Entry 3U9Y (X-ray diffraction, 2.30 A resolution); this record covers chain A.

== Chain A ==
Protein: Tankyrase-2
From: Homo sapiens
Notes: EC 2.4.2.30; fragment: C-terminal fragment
Reference sequence: Q9H2K2 (TNKS2_HUMAN); residues 946-1162 here = UniProt positions 946-1162
Sequence (240 residues; row label = number of the first residue in the row):
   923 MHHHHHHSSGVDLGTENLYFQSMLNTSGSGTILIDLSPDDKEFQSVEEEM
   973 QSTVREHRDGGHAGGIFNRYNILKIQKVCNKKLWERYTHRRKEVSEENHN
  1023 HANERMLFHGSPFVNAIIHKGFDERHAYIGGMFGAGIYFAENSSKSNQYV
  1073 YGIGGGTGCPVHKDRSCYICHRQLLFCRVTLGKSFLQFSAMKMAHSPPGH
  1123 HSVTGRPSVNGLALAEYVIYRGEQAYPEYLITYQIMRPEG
Not modelled in the structure: 923-951, 1114-1115, 1162
Construct notes: expression tag (923-945)
Metal / ion sites: Zn2+: C1081, H1084, C1089, C1092
Residues lining bound ligands: Olaparib (09L; 4-(3-{[4-(cyclopropylcarbonyl)piperazin-1-yl]carbonyl}-4-fluorobenzyl)phthalazin-1(2H)-one): F1030, H1031, G1032, S1033, F1035, A1038, I1039, G1043, F1044, D1045, H1048, A1049, Y1050, G1058, I1059, Y1060, F1061, A1062, K1067, S1068, Y1071, I1075, E1138
UniProt features mapped onto this chain:
  - binding site (Zn(2+)): C1081, H1084, C1089, C1092
  - mutagenesis: M1054 (M1054V: Loss of activity)

== In short ==
Chain A binds Olaparib. The Zn2+ site is built by C1081, H1084, C1089 and C1092. UniProt lists 4 Zn2+-binding
residues and one mutagenesis site.
Chain A is Tankyrase-2 (Homo sapiens); the structure, Crystal structure of human tankyrase 2 catalytic domain
in complex with olaparib, was determined by X-ray diffraction, deposited together with 3UA9 and 3U9H.
